7Z9T - chains AAA and BBB; structure by X-ray diffraction, 2.60 A resolution.

== Chain AAA (and BBB) ==
Molecule: Mitogen-activated protein kinase 14
Source organism: Mus musculus
Notes: EC 2.7.11.24; engineered mutation(s): C162S; chain BBB of this document is another copy of the same molecule, construct and numbering; everything in this record applies to it too
UniProtKB: P47811 (MK14_MOUSE); residue numbers follow UniProt; this construct covers 1-359
Chain sequence (359 residues; each row starts with the number of its first residue):
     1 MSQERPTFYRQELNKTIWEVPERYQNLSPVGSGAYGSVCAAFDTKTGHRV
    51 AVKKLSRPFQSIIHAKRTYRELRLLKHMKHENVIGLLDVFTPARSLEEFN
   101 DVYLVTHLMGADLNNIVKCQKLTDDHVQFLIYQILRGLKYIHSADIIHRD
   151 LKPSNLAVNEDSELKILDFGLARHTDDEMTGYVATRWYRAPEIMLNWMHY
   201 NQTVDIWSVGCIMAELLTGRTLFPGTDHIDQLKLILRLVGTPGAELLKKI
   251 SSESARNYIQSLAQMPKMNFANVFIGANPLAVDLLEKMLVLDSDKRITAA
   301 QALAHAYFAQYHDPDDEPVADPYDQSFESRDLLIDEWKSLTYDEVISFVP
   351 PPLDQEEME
Not modelled in the structure: 1-4, 354-359 (chain BBB: 1-3, 354-359)
Sequence notes: conflict Ser162 (Cys in P47811)
Ligand contacts: ATPgS (87B; N-(2-cyclobutyl-1H-1,3-benzodiazol-5-yl)benzenesulfonamide): Val30, Ala51, Lys53, Leu75, Ile84, Leu104, Val105, Thr106, His107, Leu108, Met109, Gly110, Ala111, Leu167, Asp168
Reported in the primary citation:
  - binding site for ATPgS: Val30, Tyr35, Ala51, Lys53, Arg67, Leu104, Thr106, Leu108, Met109, Leu167, Asp168, Leu171
  - conformationally variable residues (side-chain flip): Tyr35

== Chain AAA / chain BBB interface ==
Residue-residue contacts - 22 pairs, chain AAA then chain BBB:
  Lys15(AAA) - Gln310(BBB)
  Lys15(AAA) - Asp313(BBB)  salt bridge
  Lys15(AAA) - Asp316(BBB)  salt bridge
  Ile17(AAA) - Asp125(BBB)
  Ile17(AAA) - Gln310(BBB)
  Tyr35(AAA) - Asp161(BBB)
  Arg57(AAA) - Phe129(BBB)
  Arg57(AAA) - Tyr311(BBB)  hydrogen bond
  Gln60(AAA) - His126(BBB)  hydrogen bond
  Gln60(AAA) - Ser162(BBB)  hydrogen bond
  Ser61(AAA) - Glu160(BBB)  hydrogen bond (side chain-backbone)
  Ile63(AAA) - Glu160(BBB)
  His64(AAA) - Glu160(BBB)  hydrogen bond (side chain-backbone)
  His64(AAA) - Asp161(BBB)  salt bridge
  Asn100(AAA) - Thr123(BBB)
  Asp177(AAA) - Phe42(BBB)
  Asp177(AAA) - Gly47(BBB)
  Glu178(AAA) - Gly47(BBB)
  Glu178(AAA) - His48(BBB)
  Glu178(AAA) - Arg49(BBB)  salt bridge
  His228(AAA) - Lys45(BBB)
  His228(AAA) - Thr46(BBB)
Other interface residues (no listed pair), chain AAA (14 interface residues in all): Glu12, Ile334
Other interface residues (no listed pair), chain BBB (18 interface residues in all): Gln120

== Summary ==
The interface between chain AAA and chain BBB involves 14 residues on one side and 18 on the other, with 5
hydrogen bonds and 4 salt bridges. Among the polar pairs are Lys15(AAA)-Asp313(BBB), Lys15(AAA)-Asp316(BBB)
and His64(AAA)-Asp161(BBB). The paper reports a binding site for ATPgS at Val30(AAA), Tyr35(AAA) and
Ala51(AAA) among others; conformational variability at Tyr35(AAA).
Both chains are Mitogen-activated protein kinase 14 (Mus musculus). Entry 7Z9T (Crystal structure of p38alpha
C162S in complex with ATPgS and CAS 2094667-81-7 (in catalytic site, Y35 ...) was determined by X-ray
diffraction together with 7Z6I and 7PVU from the same study.
